PDB entry 9CIB | electron microscopy, 2.62 A resolution | chain R

[Chain R]
Molecule: Hydroxycarboxylic acid receptor 2
Organism: Mus musculus
UniProt: Q9EP66 (HCAR2_MOUSE); residues 4-297 here = UniProt positions 4-297
Sequence (294 residues; each row starts with the number of its first residue):
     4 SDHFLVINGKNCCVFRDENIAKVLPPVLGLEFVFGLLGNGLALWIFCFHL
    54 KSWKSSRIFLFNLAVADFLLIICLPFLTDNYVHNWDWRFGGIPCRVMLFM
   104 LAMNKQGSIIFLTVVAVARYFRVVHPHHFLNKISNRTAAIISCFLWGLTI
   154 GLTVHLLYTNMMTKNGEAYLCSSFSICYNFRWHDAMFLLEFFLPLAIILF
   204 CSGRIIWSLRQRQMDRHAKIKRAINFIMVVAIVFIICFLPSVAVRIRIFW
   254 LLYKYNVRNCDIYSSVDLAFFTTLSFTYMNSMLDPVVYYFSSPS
Unresolved in the structure: 51-54
Construct notes: engineered mutation Lys108 (Arg in Q9EP66), Ala121 (Asp in Q9EP66)
Cystine bridges: Cys15-Cys180, Cys16-Cys263, Cys97-Cys174
Ligand contacts: XI9 ((3M,4aR,5aR)-3-(1H-tetrazol-5-yl)-4,4a,5,5a-tetrahydro-1H-cyclopropa[4,5]cyclopenta[1,2-c]pyrazole): Leu80, Asn83, Tyr84, Trp88, Leu101, Leu104, Ala105, Lys108, Cys174, Ser175, Ser176, Phe177, Phe274, Leu277, Tyr281

[Overview]
Bound to chain R: compound XI9.
Chain R is Hydroxycarboxylic acid receptor 2 (Mus musculus); the structure, CryoEM Structure of HCA2 DREADD
Gi1 in complex with FCH-2296413 (Local Refinement), was determined by electron microscopy (same publication as
8UTD and 8UUJ).
